Entry 6QWL (electron microscopy, 4.10 A resolution (low resolution: residue-level contacts below are approximate; hydrogen-bond / salt-bridge calls are withheld)); this record covers chains E and K of the 5 polymer chains in the assembly.

# Chain E
Protein: Polymerase acidic protein
Organism: Influenza B virus (strain B/Panama/45/1990)
Notes: EC 3.1.-.-
UniProtKB: O36432 (PA_INBP9); residue numbers follow UniProt; this construct covers 1-726
Amino-acid sequence (726 residues; numbered 1 to 726; the number before each row is that of its first residue):
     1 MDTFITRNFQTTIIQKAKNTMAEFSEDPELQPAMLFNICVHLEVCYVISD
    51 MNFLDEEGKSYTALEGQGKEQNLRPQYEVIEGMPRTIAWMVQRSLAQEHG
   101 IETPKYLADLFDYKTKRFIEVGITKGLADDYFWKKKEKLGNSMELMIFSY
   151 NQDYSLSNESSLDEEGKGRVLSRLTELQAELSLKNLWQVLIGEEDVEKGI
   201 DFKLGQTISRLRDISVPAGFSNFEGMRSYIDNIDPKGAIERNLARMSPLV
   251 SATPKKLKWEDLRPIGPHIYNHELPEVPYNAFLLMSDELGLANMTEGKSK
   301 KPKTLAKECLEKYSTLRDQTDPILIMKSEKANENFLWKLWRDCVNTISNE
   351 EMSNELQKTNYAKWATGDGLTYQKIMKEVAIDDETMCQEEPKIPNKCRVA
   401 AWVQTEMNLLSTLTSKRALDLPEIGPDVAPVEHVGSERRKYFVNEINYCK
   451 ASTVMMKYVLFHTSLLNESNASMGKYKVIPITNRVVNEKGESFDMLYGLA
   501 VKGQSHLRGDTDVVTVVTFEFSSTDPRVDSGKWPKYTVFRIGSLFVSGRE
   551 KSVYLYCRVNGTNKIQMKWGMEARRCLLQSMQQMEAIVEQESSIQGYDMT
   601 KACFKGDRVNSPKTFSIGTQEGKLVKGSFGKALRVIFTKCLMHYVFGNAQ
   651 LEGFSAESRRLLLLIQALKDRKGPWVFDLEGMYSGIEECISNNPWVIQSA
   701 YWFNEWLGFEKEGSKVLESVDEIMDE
Not modelled in the structure: 1-205, 717-726
UniProt features mapped onto this chain:
  - motif: Lys125 to Gly140 (Nuclear localization signal 1 (NLS1)), Leu183 to Ala244 (Nuclear localization signal 2 (NLS2))
  - binding site (Mn(2+)): His41, Glu81, Asp109, Glu120, Val121

# Chain K
Protein: RNA-directed RNA polymerase catalytic subunit
Organism: Influenza B virus (strain B/Panama/45/1990)
Notes: EC 2.7.7.48
UniProtKB: O36430 (RDRP_INBP9); numbering as in UniProt (aligned over 1-752)
Amino-acid sequence (752 residues; numbered 1 to 752; the number before each row is that of its first residue):
     1 MNINPYFLFIDVPIQAAISTTFPYTGVPPYSHGTGTGHTIDTVIRTHEYS
    51 NKGKQYVSDVTGCTMVDPTNGPLPEDNEPSAYAQLDCVLEALDRMDEEHP
   101 GLFQAASQNAMEALMVTTVDKLTQGRQTFDWTVCRNQPAATALNTTITSF
   151 RLNDLNGADKGGLVPFCQDIIDSLDKPEMTFFSVKNIKKKLPAKNRKGFL
   201 IKRIPMKVKDRITRVEYIKRALSLNTMTKDAERGKLKRRAIATAGIQIRG
   251 FVLVVENLAKNICENLEQSGLPVGGNEKKAKLSNAVAKMLSNCPPGGISM
   301 TVTGDNTKWNECLNPRIFLAMTERITRDSPIWFRDFCSIAPVLFSNKIAR
   351 LGKGFMITSKTKRLKAQIPCPDLFSIPLERYNEETRAKLKKLKPFFNEEG
   401 TASLSPGMMMGMFNMLSTVLGVAALGIKNIGNKEYLWDGLQSSDDFALFV
   451 NAKDEETCMEGINDFYRTCKLLGINMSKKKSYCNETGMFEFTSMFYRDGF
   501 VSNFAMEIPSFGVAGVNESADMAIGMTIIKNNMINNGMGPATAQTAIQLF
   551 IADYRYTYKCHRGDSKVEGKRMKIIKELWENTKGRDGLLVADGGPNIYNL
   601 RNLHIPEIVLKYNLMDPEYKGRLLHPQNPFVGHLSIEGIKEADITPAHGP
   651 VKKMDYDAVSGTHSWRTKRNRSILNTDQRNMILEEQCYAKCCNLFEACFN
   701 SASYRKPVGQHSMLEAMAHRLRMDARLDYESGRMSKDDFEKAMAHLGEIG
   751 YI
Not modelled in the structure: 22-35, 184-207, 226-241, 268-295, 488-510, 633-655, 668-752
UniProt features mapped onto this chain:
  - region: Arg249 to Glu256 (Promoter-binding site)
  - motif (Nuclear localization signal): Ile187 to Asn195, Arg203 to Glu216

# How chain E and chain K interact
Pairs across the interface (194):
  Gln206(E) with Asp175(K)
  Thr207(E) with Leu174(K); Asp175(K); Arg214(K)
  Ile208(E) with Ile171(K); Ile339(K)
  Arg210(E) with Asp59(K)
  Leu211(E) with Val60(K); Asn346(K)
  Arg212(E) with Ser338(K); Ile339(K); Val342(K)
  Ile214(E) with Tyr56(K)
  Ser215(E) with Tyr56(K); Arg316(K); Ser345(K)
  Pro217(E) with Thr69(K); Asn70(K); Leu85(K); Arg316(K)
  Ala218(E) with Thr69(K); Asn70(K)
  Met226(E) with Leu319(K)
  Arg227(E) with Glu323(K); Arg334(K)
  Ile230(E) with Leu89(K); Ala320(K); Glu323(K)
  Asp231(E) with Arg327(K)
  Ile233(E) with Leu89(K); Glu90(K)
  Asp234(E) with Glu90(K)
  Pro235(E) with Glu90(K); Asp93(K)
  Lys236(E) with Arg94(K)
  Ile239(E) with Ile430(K); Leu471(K)
  Glu240(E) with Ile430(K); Gly431(K)
  Arg241(E) with Asp86(K)
  Asn242(E) with Gln84(K); Leu471(K)
  Leu243(E) with Ile430(K); Lys433(K); Arg467(K)
  Arg245(E) with Leu73(K)
  Met246(E) with Leu73(K)
  Ser247(E) with Glu75(K); Arg467(K)
  Leu249(E) with Asn77(K)
  Val250(E) with Pro74(K); Asp76(K); Asn77(K); Arg467(K)
  Ser251(E) with Asn77(K); Asn463(K); Tyr466(K); Lys478(K)
  Ala252(E) with Asn463(K)
  Thr253(E) with Asn463(K)
  Pro254(E) with Met459(K)
  Glu296(E) with Lys566(K)
  Gly297(E) with Lys566(K)
  Lys298(E) with Lys566(K); Glu568(K)
  Ser299(E) with Lys566(K)
  Gly369(E) with Arg363(K)
  Thr371(E) with Arg363(K)
  Tyr372(E) with Lys360(K); Arg363(K); Lys365(K)
  Gln373(E) with Arg363(K); Leu364(K); Lys365(K)
  Lys374(E) with Lys365(K)
  Ile375(E) with Leu364(K); Lys365(K); Ala366(K)
  Lys377(E) with Ala366(K); Gln367(K); Ile368(K); Pro369(K)
  Ala380(E) with Ala366(K); Arg380(K)
  Ile381(E) with Ile376(K); Arg380(K)
  Asp382(E) with Arg380(K)
  Asp383(E) with Arg380(K)
  Glu384(E) with Arg380(K)
  Thr385(E) with Thr358(K); Ser359(K)
  Met386(E) with Ile357(K); Ser359(K); Leu364(K); Arg380(K)
  Cys387(E) with Ile357(K); Thr358(K)
  Gln388(E) with Met356(K); Ile357(K); Tyr381(K); Asn382(K); Thr385(K)
  Glu389(E) with Thr358(K); Lys360(K); Asn382(K)
  Gln404(E) with Met1(K); Asn2(K); Ile3(K)
  Met407(E) with Ile3(K)
  Asn408(E) with Met1(K); Ile3(K)
  Leu421(E) with Gln548(K); Leu549(K)
  Pro422(E) with Gln548(K); Ile551(K); Ala552(K)
  Glu423(E) with Arg562(K)
  Ile424(E) with Gln544(K); Gln548(K); Asn596(K); Tyr598(K)
  Gly425(E) with Asn596(K); Ile597(K); Tyr598(K); Asn599(K)
  Pro426(E) with Asn599(K); Arg601(K)
  Asp427(E) with Asn599(K); Arg601(K)
  Val428(E) with Arg601(K)
  Ala429(E) with Arg601(K)
  Val431(E) with Leu600(K)
  Glu432(E) with Asn599(K); Leu600(K); Arg601(K)
  Gly435(E) with Gln544(K)
  Ser436(E) with Gln544(K)
  Arg439(E) with Gln544(K); Thr545(K); Gln548(K)
  Asn467(E) with Tyr556(K)
  Glu572(E) with Phe511(K)
  Arg574(E) with Ala552(K)
  Leu578(E) with Thr542(K); Thr545(K); Leu549(K)
  Met581(E) with Ala541(K); Thr545(K)
  Gln582(E) with Ser19(K); Thr542(K)
  Gln583(E) with Ala17(K); Thr20(K)
  Ala586(E) with Ala16(K)
  Gln590(E) with Pro13(K)
  Ser616(E) with Phe7(K)
  Ile617(E) with Ile3(K); Asn4(K); Phe7(K)
  Gly618(E) with Met1(K); Asn2(K); Ile3(K)
  Thr619(E) with Met1(K); Asn2(K); Phe7(K)
  Gln620(E) with Met1(K); Asn2(K)
  Val625(E) with Met1(K)
  Ile636(E) with Leu8(K)
  Lys639(E) with Pro5(K); Thr20(K)
  Ser655(E) with Thr21(K)
  Arg659(E) with Thr21(K)
  Gln666(E) with Pro13(K); Ile14(K); Gln15(K)
  Lys669(E) with Phe9(K)
  Lys672(E) with Glu485(K)
  Pro674(E) with Cys483(K)
  Trp675(E) with Met459(K); Tyr482(K); Cys483(K)
  Phe677(E) with Met476(K); Lys478(K); Ser481(K)
  Asp678(E) with Lys478(K)
  Ser699(E) with Tyr6(K)
  Trp702(E) with Ile3(K); Asn4(K); Pro5(K); Tyr6(K)
  Phe703(E) with Tyr6(K)
  Trp706(E) with Ile10(K)
  Phe709(E) with Phe7(K)
  Glu710(E) with Ile10(K)
Interface residues without a listed pair, chain E (124 interface residues in all): Val216, Phe220, Phe223, Leu370, Thr463, Arg575, Gln579, Glu585, Ile587, Lys613, Thr614, Phe615, Lys631, Phe654, Arg660, Leu662, Leu663, Gly673, Gly681, Met682, Trp695, Glu705
Interface residues without a listed pair, chain K (118 interface residues in all): Asp11, Val12, Lys54, Asp67, Cys87, Arg324, Pro377, Ile427, Asn432, Asp464, Lys479, Lys480, Asn484, Ala546, Ile547, Arg555, Val567, Pro595

# In short
124 residues of chain E face 118 of chain K across their interface. From UniProt: 5 Mn2+-binding residues on
chain E.
Chain E is Polymerase acidic protein and chain K is RNA-directed RNA polymerase catalytic subunit, both from
Influenza B virus (strain B/Panama/45/1990); the structure, Influenza B virus (B/Panama/45) polymerase
Hetermotrimer in complex with 3'5' cRNA promoter, was determined by electron microscopy.
